8YQU - chains B and G of the 9 polymer chains in the assembly; structure by electron microscopy, 2.85 A resolution.

[Chain B]
Protein: DNA-directed RNA polymerase subunit beta
From: African swine fever virus
Notes: EC 2.7.7.6
UniProt: A0A2X0RU95 (A0A2X0RU95_ASF); residue numbers follow UniProt; this construct covers 1-1242
Chain sequence (1242 residues; each row starts with the number of its first residue):
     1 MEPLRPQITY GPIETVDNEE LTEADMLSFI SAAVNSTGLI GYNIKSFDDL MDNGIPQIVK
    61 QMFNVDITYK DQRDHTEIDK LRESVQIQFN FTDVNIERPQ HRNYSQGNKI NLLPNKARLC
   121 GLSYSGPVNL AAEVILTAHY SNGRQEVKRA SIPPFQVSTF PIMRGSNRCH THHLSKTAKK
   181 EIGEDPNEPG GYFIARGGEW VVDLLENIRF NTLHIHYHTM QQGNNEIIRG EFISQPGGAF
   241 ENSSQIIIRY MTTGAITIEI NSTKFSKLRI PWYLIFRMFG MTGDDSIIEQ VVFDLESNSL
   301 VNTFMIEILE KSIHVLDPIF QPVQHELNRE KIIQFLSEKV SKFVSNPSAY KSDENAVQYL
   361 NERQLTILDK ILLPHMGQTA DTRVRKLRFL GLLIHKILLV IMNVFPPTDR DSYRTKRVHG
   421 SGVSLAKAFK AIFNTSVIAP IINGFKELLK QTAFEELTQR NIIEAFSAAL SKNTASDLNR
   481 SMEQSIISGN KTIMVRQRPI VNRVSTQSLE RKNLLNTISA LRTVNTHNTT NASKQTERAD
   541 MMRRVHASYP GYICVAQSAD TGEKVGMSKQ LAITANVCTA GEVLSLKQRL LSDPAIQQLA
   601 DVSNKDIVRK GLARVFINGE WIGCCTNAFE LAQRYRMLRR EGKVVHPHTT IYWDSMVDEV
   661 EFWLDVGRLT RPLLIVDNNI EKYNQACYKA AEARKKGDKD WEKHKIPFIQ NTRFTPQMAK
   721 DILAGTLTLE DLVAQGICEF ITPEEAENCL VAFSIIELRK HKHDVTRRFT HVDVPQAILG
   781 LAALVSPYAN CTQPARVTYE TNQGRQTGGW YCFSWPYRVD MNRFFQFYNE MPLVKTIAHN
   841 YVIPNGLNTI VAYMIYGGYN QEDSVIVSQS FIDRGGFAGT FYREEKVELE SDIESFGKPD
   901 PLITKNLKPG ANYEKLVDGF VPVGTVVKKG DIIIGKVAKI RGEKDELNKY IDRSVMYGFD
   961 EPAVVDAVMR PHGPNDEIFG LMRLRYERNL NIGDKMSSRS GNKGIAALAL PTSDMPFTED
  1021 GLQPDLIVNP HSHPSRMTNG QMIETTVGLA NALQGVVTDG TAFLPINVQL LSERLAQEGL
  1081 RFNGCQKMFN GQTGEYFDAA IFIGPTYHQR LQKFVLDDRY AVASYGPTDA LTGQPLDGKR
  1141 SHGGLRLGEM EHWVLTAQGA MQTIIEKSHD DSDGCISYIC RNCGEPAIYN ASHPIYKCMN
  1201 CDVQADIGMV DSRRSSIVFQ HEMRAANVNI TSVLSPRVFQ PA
Unresolved in the structure: 1-3, 219-224, 490-503, 529-532, 941-948
Metal / ion sites: Zn2+: C1180, C1183, C1198, C1201

[Chain G]
Protein: C122R
From: African swine fever virus
UniProt: A0A0A1DYD1 (A0A0A1DYD1_ASF); residue numbers follow UniProt; this construct covers 1-105
Chain sequence (105 residues; each row starts with the number of its first residue):
     1 MKICKACSSC MVRTYVDGNI IFRCSCGESV QGDSQNLLVS SKVYHTGEME DKYKIFIKNA
    61 PFDPTNCQIK KDCPNCHLDY LTQICIGSQK IIILVCRCGY MSNRG
Metal / ion sites: Zn2+ site 1: C4, C7, C24, C26; Zn2+ site 2: C73, C76, C96, C98

[Chain B / chain G interface]
Contacting residue pairs (63):
  G283(B) - S8(G)
  D284(B) - S8(G)  hydrogen bond (backbone-backbone)
  D284(B) - S9(G)
  D284(B) - C10(G)  hydrogen bond (side chain-backbone)
  D285(B) - I3(G)
  D285(B) - S8(G)  hydrogen bond (backbone-backbone)
  I288(B) - M1(G)  hydrophobic
  L295(B) - M1(G)  hydrophobic
  L300(B) - V43(G)  hydrophobic
  L300(B) - D51(G)
  T303(B) - S41(G)
  I306(B) - M1(G)  hydrophobic
  E307(B) - S40(G)
  E307(B) - S41(G)
  E310(B) - M1(G)
  E310(B) - C10(G)
  I313(B) - C10(G)  hydrophobic
  H314(B) - C10(G)  hydrogen bond
  H314(B) - V12(G)
  M402(B) - T46(G)  hydrogen bond (backbone-side chain)
  M402(B) - M49(G)  hydrophobic
  N403(B) - T46(G)
  N403(B) - G47(G)
  V404(B) - M49(G)  hydrophobic
  V404(B) - K52(G)  hydrogen bond (backbone-side chain)
  F629(B) - F62(G)
  W653(B) - N59(G)
  W653(B) - D63(G)
  S655(B) - I55(G)
  S655(B) - F56(G)
  S655(B) - N59(G)
  S655(B) - D63(G)
  M656(B) - K52(G)
  M656(B) - Y53(G)  hydrophobic
  M656(B) - I55(G)
  M656(B) - F56(G)  hydrophobic
  D658(B) - I55(G)
  D658(B) - K58(G)  salt bridge
  D658(B) - N59(G)  hydrogen bond
  I680(B) - Y80(G)
  Y683(B) - D79(G)  hydrogen bond
  Y683(B) - Y80(G)  hydrophobic
  N684(B) - L78(G)
  N684(B) - Y80(G)  hydrogen bond
  C687(B) - L78(G)  hydrophobic
  C687(B) - D79(G)
  Y688(B) - C76(G)
  Y688(B) - L78(G)  hydrophobic
  A691(B) - H77(G)
  R694(B) - H77(G)  hydrogen bond
  K695(B) - H77(G)
  E747(B) - T65(G)
  N748(B) - P64(G)
  N748(B) - T65(G)
  C749(B) - T65(G)
  L750(B) - P64(G)
  V765(B) - K70(G)
  V765(B) - Y80(G)  hydrophobic
  T766(B) - Q68(G)
  T766(B) - K70(G)
  R768(B) - Q68(G)
  R768(B) - Y80(G)
  T770(B) - P64(G)
Other interface residues (no listed pair), chain B (40 interface residues in all): V301, L327, V657, K705
Other interface residues (no listed pair), chain G (35 interface residues in all): C7, M11, L38, I69, R97

[In short]
The interface between chain B and chain G involves 40 residues on one side and 35 on the other, with 10
hydrogen bonds and 1 salt bridge. Polar contacts include D658(B)-K58(G), D284(B)-C10(G) and H314(B)-C10(G).
C1180(B), C1183(B), C1198(B) and C1201(B) form the Zn2+ site.
Chain B is DNA-directed RNA polymerase subunit beta and chain G is C122R, both from African swine fever virus;
the structure, African swine fever virus RNA Polymerase-M1249L complex1, was determined by electron
microscopy, deposited together with 8YQT, 8YQV, 8YQW, 8YQX, 8YQY and 8YQZ.
